Entry 9NH8 (electron microscopy, 3.20 A resolution); this record covers chains I and W of the 12 polymer chains in the assembly.

Chain I:
Molecule: 205-nt DNA strand
Source organism: synthetic construct
Sequence (205 nucleotides; each row starts with the number of its first residue; numbers below 1 keep their minus sign (DA-102 is residue -102)):
  -102 AACTAAAGCT TAGATGTGCG AATTCCAGCC ATCAGAATCC CGGTGCCGAG GCCGCTCAAT
   -42 TGGTCGTAGA CAGCTCTAGC ACCGCTTAAA CGCACGTACG CGCTGTCCCC CGCGTTTTAA
    18 CCGCCAAGGG GATTACTCCC TAGTCTCCAG GCACGTGTCA GATATATACA TCGATAGGCA
    78 CTGATTGATT ACTAGGAATA ACAGG
Disordered / not traced: -102 to -80, 77-102

Chain W:
Molecule: Chromodomain-helicase-DNA-binding protein 1
Source organism: Homo sapiens
Notes: EC 3.6.4.12
UniProt: O14646 (CHD1_HUMAN); residue numbers follow UniProt; this construct covers 2-1327
Sequence (1329 residues; numbered -1 to 1327; the number before each row is that of its first residue; numbers below 1 keep their minus sign (Ser-1 is residue -1)):
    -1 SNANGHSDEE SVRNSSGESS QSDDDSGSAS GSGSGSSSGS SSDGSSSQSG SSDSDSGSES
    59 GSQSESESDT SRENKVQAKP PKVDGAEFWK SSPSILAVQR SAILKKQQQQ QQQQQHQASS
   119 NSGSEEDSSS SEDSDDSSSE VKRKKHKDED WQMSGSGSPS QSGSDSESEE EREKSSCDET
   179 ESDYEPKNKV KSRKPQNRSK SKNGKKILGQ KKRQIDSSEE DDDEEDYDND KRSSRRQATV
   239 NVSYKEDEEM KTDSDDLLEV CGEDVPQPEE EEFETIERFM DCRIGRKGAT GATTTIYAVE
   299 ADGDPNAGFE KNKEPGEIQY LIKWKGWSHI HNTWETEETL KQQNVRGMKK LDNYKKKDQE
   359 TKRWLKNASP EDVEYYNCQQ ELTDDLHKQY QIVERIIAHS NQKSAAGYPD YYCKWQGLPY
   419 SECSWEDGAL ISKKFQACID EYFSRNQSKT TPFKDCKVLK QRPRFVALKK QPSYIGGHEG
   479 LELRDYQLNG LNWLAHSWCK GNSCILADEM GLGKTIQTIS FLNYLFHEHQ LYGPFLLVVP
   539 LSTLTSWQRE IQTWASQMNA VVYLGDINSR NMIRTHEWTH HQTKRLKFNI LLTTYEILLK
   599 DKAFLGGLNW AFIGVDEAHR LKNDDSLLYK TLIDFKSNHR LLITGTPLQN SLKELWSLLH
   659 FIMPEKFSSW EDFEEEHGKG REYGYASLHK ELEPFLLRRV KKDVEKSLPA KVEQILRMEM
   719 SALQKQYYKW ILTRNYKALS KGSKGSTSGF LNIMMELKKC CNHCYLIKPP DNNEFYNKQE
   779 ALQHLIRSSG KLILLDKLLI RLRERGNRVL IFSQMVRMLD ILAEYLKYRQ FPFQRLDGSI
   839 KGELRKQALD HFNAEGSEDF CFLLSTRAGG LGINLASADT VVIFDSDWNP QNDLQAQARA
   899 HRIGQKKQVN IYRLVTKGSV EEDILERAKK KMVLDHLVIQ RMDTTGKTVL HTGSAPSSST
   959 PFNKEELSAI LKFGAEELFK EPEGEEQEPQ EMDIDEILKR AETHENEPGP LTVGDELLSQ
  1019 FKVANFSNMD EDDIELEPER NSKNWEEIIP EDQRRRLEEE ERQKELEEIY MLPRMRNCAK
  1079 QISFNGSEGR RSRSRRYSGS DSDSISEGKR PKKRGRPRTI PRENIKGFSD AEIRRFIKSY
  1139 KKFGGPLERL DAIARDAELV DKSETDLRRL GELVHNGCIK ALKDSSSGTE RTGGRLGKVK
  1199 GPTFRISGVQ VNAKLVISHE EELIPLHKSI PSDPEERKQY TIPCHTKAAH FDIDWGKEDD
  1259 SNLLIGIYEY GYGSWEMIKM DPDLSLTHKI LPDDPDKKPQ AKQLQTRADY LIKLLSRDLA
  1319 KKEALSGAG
Disordered / not traced: -1 to 266, 397-402, 450-459, 931-958, 1004-1040, 1076-1327
Differences from the reference sequence: expression tag (-1 to 1)
UniProt features mapped onto this chain:
  - motif: Asp614 to His617 (DEAH box)
  - binding site (ATP): Asp506 to Thr513
  - modified residue: Ser215 (Phosphoserine), Ser216 (Phosphoserine), Thr237 (Phosphothreonine), Ser241 (Phosphoserine), Thr250 (Phosphothreonine), Ser252 (Phosphoserine), Ser471 (Phosphoserine), Ser1025 (Phosphoserine), Ser1040 (Phosphoserine), Ser1081 (Phosphoserine), Ser1085 (Phosphoserine), Ser1096 (Phosphoserine), Ser1098 (Phosphoserine), Ser1100 (Phosphoserine), Ser1102 (Phosphoserine), Ser1161 (Phosphoserine)
  - natural variant: Arg141 (R141G: In PILBOS), Arg460 (R460K: In PILBOS), Arg618 (R618Q: In PILBOS)
From the paper describing this entry:
  - mutagenesis - W1043A (10-fold), R1072A/R1074A: decreased catalytic activity
  - mutagenesis - R1072A/R1074A (1.8-fold): decreased binding to nucleotide-free (apo) conditions
  - mutagenesis - R732P/N750P: abolished catalytic activity
  - conformationally variable residues (loop rearrangement): Arg732 to Asn750
  - mutagenesis - R1072A/R1074A: decreased binding to presence of ADP BeF3

How chain I and chain W interact:
Pairs across the interface - 17 pairs, chain I then chain W:
  DC-32(I) - Lys739(W)  phosphate contact
  DA-31(I) - Lys739(W)  salt bridge to the phosphate
  DA-31(I) - Ser744(W)  phosphate contact
  DG-30(I) - Gly743(W)  phosphate contact
  DG-30(I) - Ser744(W)  phosphate contact
  DG-30(I) - Thr745(W)  hydrogen bond to the phosphate
  DG-30(I) - Lys962(W)  salt bridge to the phosphate
  DC-21(I) - Gly836(W)  phosphate contact
  DC-20(I) - Gly840(W)  phosphate contact
  DC-20(I) - Arg843(W)  salt bridge to the phosphate
  DG-19(I) - Leu539(W)  phosphate contact
  DT-17(I) - Asp564(W)  phosphate contact
  DT-17(I) - Ile565(W)  phosphate contact
  DT-17(I) - Arg568(W)  salt bridge to the phosphate
  DC-10(I) - Lys347(W)  hydrogen bond to the phosphate
  DC-10(I) - Lys354(W)  salt bridge to the phosphate
  DA-9(I) - Lys347(W)  salt bridge to the phosphate
Also at the interface, not in a pair above, chain I (11 interface residues in all): DC-18, DT-16
Also at the interface, not in a pair above, chain W (19 interface residues in all): Gly563, Thr592, Glu594, Ile595, Lys598

In short:
11 residues of chain I face 19 of chain W across their interface; the contacts include 2 hydrogen bonds and 6
salt bridges. Polar pairs include DG-30(I)-Thr745(W), DC-10(I)-Lys347(W) and DA-31(I)-Lys739(W). Curated
annotation (UniProt) lists 8 ATP-binding residues on chain W. The paper reports that W1043A and R1072A/R1074A
of chain W reduce catalytic activity; conformational variability at Arg732(W).
Chain I is a 205-nt DNA strand (synthetic construct) and chain W is Chromodomain-helicase-DNA-binding protein
1 (Homo sapiens); the structure, CHD1-nucleosome complex (anchored state), was determined by electron
microscopy, deposited together with 9EAR.
